4F74 - chains A and C of the 3 polymer chains in the assembly; structure by X-ray diffraction, 2.20 A resolution.

== Chain A ==
Protein: Protease
Organism: HIV-1 M:B_ARV2/SF2
Notes: EC 3.4.23.16
Reference sequence: P03369 (POL_HV1A2); residues 1-99 here correspond to UniProt positions 491-589 (UniProt number = residue number + 490)
Amino-acid sequence (99 residues; each row starts with the number of its first residue):
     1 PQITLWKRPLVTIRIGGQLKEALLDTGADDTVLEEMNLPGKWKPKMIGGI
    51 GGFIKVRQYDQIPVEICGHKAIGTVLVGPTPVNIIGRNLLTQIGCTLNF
Sequence notes: engineered mutation Lys7 (Gln497 in P03369)

== Chain C ==
Protein: N terminal product of substrate MA-CA
Amino-acid sequence (5 residues; row label = number of the first residue in the row):
     1 VSQNY
Not modelled in the structure: 1

== Interface between chain A and chain C ==
Residue-residue contacts (20):
  Asp25(A) with Tyr5(C)
  Gly27(A) with Gln3(C); Asn4(C); Tyr5(C), hydrogen bond (backbone-backbone)
  Ala28(A) with Gln3(C); Asn4(C); Tyr5(C)
  Asp29(A) with Ser2(C); Gln3(C), hydrogen bond (backbone-backbone); Asn4(C), hydrogen bond (backbone-side chain)
  Asp30(A) with Ser2(C), hydrogen bond (side chain-backbone); Asn4(C), hydrogen bond (backbone-side chain)
  Ile47(A) with Ser2(C); Asn4(C)
  Gly48(A) with Ser2(C), hydrogen bond (backbone-backbone); Gln3(C); Asn4(C), hydrogen bond (backbone-backbone)
  Gly49(A) with Asn4(C); Tyr5(C)
  Ile50(A) with Tyr5(C)
Interface residues without a listed pair, chain A (11 interface residues in all): Val32, Ile84

== Summary ==
11 residues of chain A and 4 residues of chain C are in contact; the contacts include 7 hydrogen bonds. Among
the polar pairs are Asp29(A)-Asn4(C), Asp30(A)-Ser2(C) and Asp30(A)-Asn4(C).
Here chain A is Protease (HIV-1 M:B_ARV2/SF2) and chain C is N terminal product of substrate MA-CA. Entry 4F74
(Crystal Structure of active HIV-1 Protease in Complex with the N terminal product of the substrate ...) was
determined by X-ray diffraction.
